Entry 9CJ8 (electron microscopy, 3.74 A resolution); this record covers chains H and B of the 8 polymer chains in the assembly.

[Chain H]
Molecule: Rabbit polyclonal Fv heavy chain
Organism: Oryctolagus cuniculus
Chain sequence (117 residues; numbered 1 to 109 plus 8 insertion-coded residues; the number before each row is that of its first residue; a row labelled like 55A-55B holds insertion residues (55A, then the next letters in order); X marks 117 residues of unknown identity (built as UNK)):
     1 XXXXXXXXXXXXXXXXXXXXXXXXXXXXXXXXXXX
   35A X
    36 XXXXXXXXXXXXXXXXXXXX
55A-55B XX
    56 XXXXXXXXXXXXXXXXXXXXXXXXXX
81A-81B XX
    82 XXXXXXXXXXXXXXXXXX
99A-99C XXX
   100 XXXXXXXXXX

[Chain B]
Molecule: Glycoprotein G1
Organism: Lassa virus Josiah
UniProt: P08669 (GLYC_LASSJ); residue numbers follow UniProt; this construct covers 1-259
Chain sequence (259 residues; numbered 1 to 259; the number before each row is that of its first residue):
     1 MGQIVTFFQEVPHVIEEVMNIVLIALSVLAVLKGLYNFATCGLVGLVTFL
    51 LLCGRSCTTSLYKGVYELQTLELNMETLNMTMPLSCTKNNSHHYIMVGNE
   101 TGLELTLTNTSIINHKFCNLSDAHKKNLYDHALMSIISTFHLSIPNFNQY
   151 EAMSCDFNGGKISVQYNLSHSYAGDAANHCGTVANGVLQTFMRMAWGGSY
   201 IALDSGCGNWDCIMTSYQYLIIQNTTWEDHCQFSRPSPIGYLGLLSQRTR
   251 DIYISRRLL
Not modelled in the structure: 1-59, 170-178
Sequence notes: conflict Cys207 (Arg in P08669)
UniProt features mapped onto this chain:
  - binding site (Zn(2+)): Cys57
  - site: Lys33 (Important for GP-C-mediated membrane fusion), Thr58, Thr59 (Cleavage), Leu259 (Cleavage)
  - lipidation: Gly2 (N-myristoyl glycine)
  - glycosylation (N-linked (GlcNAc...) asparagine): Asn79, Asn89, Asn99, Asn109, Asn119, Asn167, Asn224
  - mutagenesis: Gly54 (G54A: No effect on SSP cleavage), Ser56 (S56A: Complete loss of SSP cleavage), Thr58 (T58A: Complete loss of SSP cleavage), Ser60 (S60A: No effect on SSP cleavage)
Cystine bridges: Cys86-Cys231, Cys118-Cys155, Cys180-Cys212
Covalently attached groups: N-acetylglucosamine (NAG) linked to Asn79, Asn89, Asn99, Asn109, Asn167, Asn224; glycan linked to Asn119
What the authors report for this chain:
  - post-translational modification sites: Asn109

[Chain H / chain B interface]
Interface residues of chain B (facing chain H), 11 residues: Asn90, Tyr200, Ile201, Ala202, Leu203, Asp204, Cys207, Thr215, Ser216, Tyr217, Phe233
Interface features reported in the paper:
  - epitope / paratope residues, chain B: Tyr200(B), Met214(B)

[In short]
No residue of chain H is in contact with chain B. N-acetylglucosamine is covalently linked to Asn79(B),
Asn89(B), Asn99(B), Asn109(B), Asn167(B) and Asn224(B). UniProt lists Zn2+-binding residue Cys57(B) and 4
mutagenesis sites on chain B. The paper reports epitope/paratope residues Tyr200(B) and Met214(B); a
modification site at Asn109(B).
Chain H is Rabbit polyclonal Fv heavy chain (Oryctolagus cuniculus) and chain B is Glycoprotein G1 (Lassa
virus Josiah); the structure, Lineage IV Lassa virus glycoprotein (Josiah) in complex with rabbit polyclonal
antibody (LAVA01-like epitope), was determined by electron microscopy (same publication as 8TYC, 8TYE, 8VCV,
8VE8, 9CJ7, 9CK7 and 9CK8).
